6R0W - chains A and F of the 26 polymer chains in the assembly; structure by electron microscopy, 3.60 A resolution.

Chain A:
Name: V-type ATP synthase alpha chain
From: Thermus thermophilus (strain HB8 / ATCC 27634 / DSM 579)
Notes: EC 7.1.2.2
UniProtKB: Q56403 (VATA_THET8); numbering as in UniProt (aligned over 1-578)
Amino-acid sequence (578 residues; each row starts with the number of its first residue):
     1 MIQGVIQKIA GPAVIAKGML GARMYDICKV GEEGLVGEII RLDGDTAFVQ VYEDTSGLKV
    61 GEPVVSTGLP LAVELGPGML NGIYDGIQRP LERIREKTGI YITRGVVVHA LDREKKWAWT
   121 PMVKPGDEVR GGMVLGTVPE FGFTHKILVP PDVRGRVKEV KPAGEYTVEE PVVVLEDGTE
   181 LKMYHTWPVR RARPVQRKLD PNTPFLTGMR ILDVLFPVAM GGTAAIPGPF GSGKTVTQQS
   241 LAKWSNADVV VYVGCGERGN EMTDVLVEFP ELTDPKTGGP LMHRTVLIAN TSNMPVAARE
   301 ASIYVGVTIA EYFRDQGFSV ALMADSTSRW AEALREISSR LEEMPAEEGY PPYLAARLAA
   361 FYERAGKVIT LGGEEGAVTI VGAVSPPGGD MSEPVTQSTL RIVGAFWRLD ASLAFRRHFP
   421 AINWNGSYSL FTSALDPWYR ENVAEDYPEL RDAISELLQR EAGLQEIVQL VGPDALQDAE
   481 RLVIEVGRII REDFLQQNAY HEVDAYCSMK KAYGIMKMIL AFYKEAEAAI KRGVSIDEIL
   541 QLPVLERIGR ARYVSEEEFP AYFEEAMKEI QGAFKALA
Unresolved in the structure: 578

Chain F:
Name: V-type ATP synthase beta chain
From: Thermus thermophilus (strain HB8 / ATCC 27634 / DSM 579)
UniProtKB: Q56404 (VATB_THET8); residue numbers follow UniProt; this construct covers 1-478
Amino-acid sequence (478 residues; each row starts with the number of its first residue):
     1 MDLLKKEYTG ITYISGPLLF VENAKDLAYG AIVDIKDGTG RVRGGQVIEV SEEYAVIQVF
    61 EETTGLDLAT TSVSLVEDVA RLGVSKEMLG RRFNGIGKPI DGLPPITPEK RLPITGLPLN
   121 PVARRKPEQF IQTGISTIDV MNTLVRGQKL PIFSGSGLPA NEIAAQIARQ ATVRPDLSGE
   181 GEKEEPFAVV FAAMGITQRE LSYFIQEFER TGALSRSVLF LNKADDPTIE RILTPRMALT
   241 VAEYLAFEHD YHVLVILTDM TNYCEALREI GAAREEIPGR RGYPGYMYTD LATIYERAGV
   301 VEGKKGSVTQ IPILSMPDDD RTHPIPDLTG YITEGQIQLS RELHRKGIYP PIDPLPSLSR
   361 LMNNGVGKGK TREDHKQVSD QLYSAYANGV DIRKLVAIIG EDALTENDRR YLQFADAFER
   421 FFINQGQQNR SIEESLQIAW ALLSMLPQGE LKRISKDHIG KYYGQKLEEI WGAPQALD
Unresolved in the structure: 1-3, 467-478

Chain A / chain F interface:
Contacting residue pairs (81):
  Gln-7(A) / Ser-51(F)
  Gln-7(A) / Glu-52(F)  hydrogen bond (backbone-backbone)
  Lys-8(A) / Glu-49(F)  salt bridge
  Lys-8(A) / Val-50(F)
  Lys-8(A) / Ser-51(F)
  Ile-9(A) / Tyr-29(F)  hydrophobic
  Ile-9(A) / Glu-49(F)
  Ile-9(A) / Val-50(F)  hydrogen bond (backbone-backbone)
  Gly-11(A) / Tyr-29(F)  hydrogen bond (backbone-side chain)
  Lys-17(A) / Glu-52(F)  salt bridge
  Asp-54(A) / Thr-115(F)  hydrogen bond
  Thr-55(A) / Tyr-29(F)
  Ser-56(A) / Tyr-29(F)
  Ser-56(A) / Val-79(F)
  Gly-57(A) / Ala-28(F)
  Gly-57(A) / Tyr-29(F)  hydrogen bond (backbone-backbone)
  Leu-58(A) / Ala-28(F)
  Leu-58(A) / Tyr-29(F)  hydrogen bond (backbone-backbone)
  Lys-59(A) / Asp-26(F)
  Val-60(A) / Lys-25(F)
  Val-60(A) / Val-50(F)  hydrophobic
  Leu-91(A) / Asn-120(F)  hydrogen bond (backbone-side chain)
  Leu-91(A) / Val-122(F)  hydrophobic
  Glu-92(A) / Val-122(F)
  Ile-94(A) / Asn-120(F)
  Arg-95(A) / Asn-120(F)
  Arg-95(A) / Val-122(F)  hydrogen bond (side chain-backbone)
  Arg-95(A) / Ala-123(F)
  Arg-95(A) / Glu-302(F)
  Ile-100(A) / Leu-119(F)
  Ile-100(A) / Asn-120(F)  hydrogen bond (backbone-backbone)
  Ile-100(A) / Ala-123(F)  hydrophobic
  Tyr-101(A) / Leu-117(F)
  Tyr-101(A) / Pro-118(F)
  Tyr-101(A) / Glu-243(F)  hydrogen bond
  Ile-102(A) / Pro-118(F)  hydrogen bond (backbone-backbone)
  Thr-103(A) / Leu-117(F)
  Phe-230(A) / Arg-360(F)
  Arg-258(A) / Gly-330(F)
  Arg-258(A) / Ile-332(F)  hydrogen bond (side chain-backbone)
  Arg-258(A) / Thr-333(F)  hydrogen bond (side chain-backbone)
  Arg-258(A) / Glu-334(F)
  Arg-258(A) / Arg-360(F)
  Gly-259(A) / Arg-124(F)
  Gly-259(A) / Glu-296(F)  hydrogen bond (backbone-side chain)
  Asn-260(A) / Arg-124(F)
  Asn-260(A) / Pro-127(F)
  Asn-260(A) / Gly-147(F)  hydrogen bond (side chain-backbone)
  Asn-260(A) / Lys-149(F)
  Asn-260(A) / Glu-334(F)
  Thr-263(A) / Arg-124(F)  hydrogen bond (side chain-backbone)
  Thr-263(A) / Arg-125(F)
  Thr-263(A) / Lys-126(F)
  Asp-264(A) / Lys-126(F)
  Leu-266(A) / Pro-121(F)
  Val-267(A) / Lys-126(F)
  Glu-268(A) / Lys-126(F)  salt bridge
  Thr-291(A) / Pro-121(F)
  Ser-292(A) / Tyr-288(F)  hydrogen bond
  Ser-292(A) / Ala-292(F)
  Asn-293(A) / Pro-118(F)
  Asn-293(A) / Ala-292(F)
  Asn-293(A) / Glu-296(F)
  Met-294(A) / Pro-121(F)
  Val-296(A) / Thr-289(F)
  Arg-299(A) / Tyr-288(F)
  Arg-299(A) / Thr-289(F)  hydrogen bond
  Ser-328(A) / Tyr-331(F)
  Arg-329(A) / Tyr-288(F)  hydrogen bond
  Arg-329(A) / Tyr-331(F)  hydrogen bond (side chain-backbone)
  Glu-332(A) / Tyr-288(F)
  Glu-332(A) / Tyr-331(F)
  Glu-336(A) / Gly-285(F)
  Glu-336(A) / Tyr-286(F)
  Glu-336(A) / Tyr-288(F)  hydrogen bond (side chain-backbone)
  Glu-336(A) / Thr-289(F)  hydrogen bond
  Ser-339(A) / Gly-285(F)
  Glu-342(A) / Ile-277(F)
  Glu-348(A) / Arg-280(F)  salt bridge
  Pro-387(A) / Tyr-331(F)  hydrophobic
  Phe-415(A) / Arg-453(F)
Interface residues without a listed pair, chain A (50 interface residues in all): Ala-10, Ile-83, Arg-104, Glu-261, Arg-335, Ser-385
Interface residues without a listed pair, chain F (51 interface residues in all): Asp-78, Gln-148, Pro-278, Met-287, Thr-293, Val-301, Asp-327, Leu-328, Leu-358, Leu-361, Asn-363

Summary:
50 residues of chain A and 51 residues of chain F are in contact, with 22 hydrogen bonds and 4 salt bridges.
Polar pairs include Lys-8(A)/Glu-49(F), Lys-17(A)/Glu-52(F) and Glu-268(A)/Lys-126(F).
Chain A is V-type ATP synthase alpha chain and chain F is V-type ATP synthase beta chain, both from Thermus
thermophilus (strain HB8 / ATCC 27634 / DSM 579); the structure, Thermus thermophilus V/A-type
ATPase/synthase, rotational state 2, was determined by electron microscopy (same publication as 6QUM, 6R0Y,
6R0Z and 6R10).
